6OQU - chains C and F of the 22 polymer chains in the assembly; structure by electron microscopy, 3.20 A resolution.

[Chain C]
Molecule: ATP synthase subunit alpha
Source organism: Escherichia coli
Notes: EC 7.1.2.2
Reference sequence: A0A073FQ32 (A0A073FQ32_ECOLX); numbering as in UniProt (aligned over 1-513)
Sequence (513 residues; numbered 1 to 513; the number before each row is that of its first residue):
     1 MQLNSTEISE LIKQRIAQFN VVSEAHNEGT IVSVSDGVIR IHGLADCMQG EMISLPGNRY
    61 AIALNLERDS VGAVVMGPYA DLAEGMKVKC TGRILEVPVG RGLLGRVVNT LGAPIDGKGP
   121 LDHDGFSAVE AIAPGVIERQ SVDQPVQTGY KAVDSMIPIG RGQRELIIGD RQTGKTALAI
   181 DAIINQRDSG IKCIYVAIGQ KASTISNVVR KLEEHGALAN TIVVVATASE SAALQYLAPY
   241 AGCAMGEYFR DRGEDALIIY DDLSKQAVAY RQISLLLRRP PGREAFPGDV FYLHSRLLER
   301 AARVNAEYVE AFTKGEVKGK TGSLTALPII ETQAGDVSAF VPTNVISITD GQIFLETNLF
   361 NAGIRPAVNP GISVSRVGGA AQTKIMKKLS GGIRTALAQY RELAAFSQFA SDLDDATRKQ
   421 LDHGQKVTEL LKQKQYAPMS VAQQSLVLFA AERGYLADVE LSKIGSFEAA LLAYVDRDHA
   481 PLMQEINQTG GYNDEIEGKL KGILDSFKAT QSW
Disordered / not traced: 1
Metal / ion sites: Mg2+: Thr176 (together with ATP)
Residues lining bound ligands:
  - ADP (adenosine-5'-diphosphate): Arg376, Val377, Gly378
  - ATP: Tyr150, Arg171, Gln172, Thr173, Gly174, Lys175, Thr176, Ala177, Asp261, Glu331, Phe360, Arg365, Pro366, Gln433, Lys434, Gln435

[Chain F]
Molecule: ATP synthase subunit beta
Source organism: Escherichia coli
Notes: EC 7.1.2.2
Reference sequence: A0A0F6CB56 (A0A0F6CB56_ECOLX); residues 0-459 here correspond to UniProt positions 1-460 (UniProt number = residue number + 1)
Sequence (471 residues; numbered -11 to 459; the number before each row is that of its first residue; numbers below 1 keep their minus sign (Met-11 is residue -11)):
   -11 MRGSHHHHHH GMATGKIVQV IGAVVDVEFP QDAVPRVYDA LEVQNGNERL VLEVQQQLGG
    49 GIVRTIAMGS SDGLRRGLDV KDLEHPIEVP VGKATLGRIM NVLGEPVDMK GEIGEEERWA
   109 IHRAAPSYEE LSNSQELLET GIKVIDLMAP FAKGGKVGLF GGAGVGKTVN MMELIRNIAI
   169 EHSGYSVFAG VGERTREGND FYHEMTDSNV IDKVSLVYGQ MNEPPGNRLR VALTGLTMAE
   229 KFRDEGRDVL LFVDNIYRYT LAGTEVSALL GRMPSAVGYQ PTLAEEMGVL QERITSTKTG
   289 SITSVQAVYV PADDLTDPSP ATTFAHLDAT VVLSRQIASL GIYPAVDPLD STSRQLDPLV
   349 VGQEHYDTAR GVQSILQRYQ ELKDIIAILG MDELSEEDKL VVARARKIQR FLSQPFFVAE
   409 VFTGSPGKYV SLKDTIRGFK GIMEGEYDHL PEQAFYMVGS IEEAVEKAKK L
Disordered / not traced: -11 to 1
Sequence notes: initiating methionine (-11); expression tag (-10 to -1); conflict Ala137 (Cys138 in A0A0F6CB56)
Metal / ion sites: Mg2+: Thr156 (together with ADP)
Residues lining bound ligands:
  - ADP (adenosine-5'-diphosphate): Gly150, Ala151, Gly152, Val153, Gly154, Lys155, Thr156, Val157, Arg182, Glu185, Tyr331, Phe404, Ala407, Phe410
  - ATP: Ser341, Arg342, Asp345, Tyr354, Arg358

[Interface between chain C and chain F]
Residue-residue contacts - 59 pairs, chain C then chain F:
  Glu10(C) - Gln19(F)  hydrogen bond
  Val32(C) - Leu46(F)
  Val32(C) - Gly47(F)
  Ser33(C) - Gln45(F)  hydrogen bond (side chain-backbone)
  Val34(C) - Gln44(F)
  Val34(C) - Gln45(F)  hydrogen bond (backbone-backbone)
  Ser35(C) - Gln44(F)
  Asp36(C) - Gln44(F)  hydrogen bond
  Asp36(C) - Arg260(F)  salt bridge
  Tyr79(C) - Tyr26(F)
  Ala83(C) - Gln45(F)
  Glu84(C) - Gln19(F)
  Glu84(C) - Gln45(F)  hydrogen bond (backbone-side chain)
  Glu84(C) - Leu46(F)
  Glu84(C) - Gly47(F)
  Glu84(C) - Gly48(F)  hydrogen bond (side chain-backbone)
  Glu84(C) - Gly49(F)  hydrogen bond (side chain-backbone)
  Ile115(C) - Tyr116(F)  hydrophobic
  Ile115(C) - Glu117(F)
  Gly117(C) - Glu117(F)
  Arg171(C) - Phe312(F)
  Arg171(C) - Asp338(F)  salt bridge
  Gln172(C) - Thr318(F)
  Lys201(C) - Glu280(F)
  Lys201(C) - His314(F)
  Lys201(C) - Asp316(F)  salt bridge
  Ala202(C) - Leu119(F)  hydrophobic
  Ala202(C) - Glu280(F)  hydrogen bond (backbone-side chain)
  Ser203(C) - Leu119(F)
  Ser206(C) - Tyr116(F)
  Ser206(C) - Asn121(F)  hydrogen bond
  Asn207(C) - Asn121(F)
  Val209(C) - Tyr116(F)
  Arg210(C) - Asn121(F)
  Arg210(C) - Gln123(F)
  Thr227(C) - Glu280(F)
  Ala228(C) - His314(F)
  Ser229(C) - Glu280(F)
  Lys265(C) - Ala313(F)
  Arg271(C) - Ser263(F)  hydrogen bond
  Gln272(C) - Pro269(F)
  Gln272(C) - Thr270(F)
  Gln272(C) - Glu273(F)  hydrogen bond
  Leu275(C) - Pro262(F)
  Leu275(C) - Ser263(F)
  Leu275(C) - Pro269(F)  hydrophobic
  Arg278(C) - Gly259(F)  hydrogen bond (side chain-backbone)
  Arg278(C) - Met261(F)
  Pro281(C) - Met261(F)
  Ala285(C) - Ser263(F)
  Asn358(C) - Gln365(F)
  Asn361(C) - Leu337(F)  hydrogen bond (side chain-backbone)
  Asn361(C) - Gln365(F)
  Ala362(C) - Ser362(F)  hydrogen bond (backbone-side chain)
  Ala362(C) - Gln365(F)
  Gly363(C) - Arg358(F)  hydrogen bond (backbone-side chain)
  Arg365(C) - Arg358(F)
  Arg365(C) - Gln361(F)  hydrogen bond
  Gln408(C) - Ile373(F)
Also at the interface, not in a pair above, chain C (52 interface residues in all): Ile8, Ala80, Leu82, Val107, Asp116, Gln200, Ile205, Lys211, Ser231, Val268, Leu276, Arg279, Glu284, Gln333, Ala334, Phe409
Also at the interface, not in a pair above, chain F (47 interface residues in all): Val22, Val25, Ala264, Ala272, Gly276, Leu303, Thr304, Ala309, Leu315, Thr340, Leu347, Glu369, Leu377

[Summary]
Chain C and chain F form an interface of 52 and 47 residues respectively; the contacts include 16 hydrogen
bonds and 3 salt bridges. Polar contacts include Asp36(C)-Arg260(F), Arg171(C)-Asp338(F) and
Lys201(C)-Asp316(F). ATP is bound between chain C and chain F. Bound to chain C: ADP.
Chain C is ATP synthase subunit alpha and chain F is ATP synthase subunit beta, both from Escherichia coli;
the structure, E. coli ATP synthase State 1d, was determined by electron microscopy, deposited together with
6OQR, 6OQS, 6OQT, 6OQV, 6OQW, 6PQV and 3 further entries.
